7JPO - chains D and E of the 5 polymer chains in the assembly; structure by electron microscopy, 3.20 A resolution.

[Chain D]
Protein: Origin recognition complex subunit 4
Source organism: Homo sapiens
UniProt: O43929 (ORC4_HUMAN); residues 1-436 here = UniProt positions 1-436
Amino-acid sequence (436 residues; each row starts with the number of its first residue):
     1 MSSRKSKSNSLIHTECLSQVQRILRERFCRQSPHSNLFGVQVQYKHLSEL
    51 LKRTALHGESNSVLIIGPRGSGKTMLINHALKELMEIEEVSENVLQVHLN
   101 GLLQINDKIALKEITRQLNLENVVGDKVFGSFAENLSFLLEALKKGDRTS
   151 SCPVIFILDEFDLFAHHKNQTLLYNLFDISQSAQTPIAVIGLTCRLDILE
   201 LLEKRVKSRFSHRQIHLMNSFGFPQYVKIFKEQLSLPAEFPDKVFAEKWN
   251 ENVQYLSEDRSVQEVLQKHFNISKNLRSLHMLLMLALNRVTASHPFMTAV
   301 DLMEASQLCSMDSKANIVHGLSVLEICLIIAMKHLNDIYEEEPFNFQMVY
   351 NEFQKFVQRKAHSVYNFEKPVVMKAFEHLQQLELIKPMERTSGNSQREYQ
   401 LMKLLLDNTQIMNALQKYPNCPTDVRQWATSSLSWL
Unresolved in the structure: 1-16, 143-151, 432-436
Ion coordination: Mg2+: T74 (together with ATP)
Ligand contacts: ATP (adenosine-5'-triphosphate): Q31, H34, N36, L37, F38, V40, P68, R69, G70, S71, G72, K73, T74, M75, L276, R277, H280
Curated features (UniProtKB/Swiss-Prot):
  - binding site (ATP): G67 to T74
  - modified residue: K7 (N6-methyllysine)
  - natural variant: Y174 (Y174C: In MGORS2)
  - mutagenesis: K73 (K73A/E: Impairs ORC complex formation), D159 to E160 (Impairs ORC complex formation)
What the authors report for this chain:
  - binding site for ATP: R205, R209

[Chain E]
Protein: Origin recognition complex subunit 5
Source organism: Homo sapiens
UniProt: O43913 (ORC5_HUMAN); residues 1-435 here = UniProt positions 1-435
Amino-acid sequence (435 residues; each row starts with the number of its first residue):
     1 MPHLENVVLCRESQVSILQSLFGERHHFSFPSIFIYGHTASGKTYVTQTL
    51 LKTLELPHVFVNCVECFTLRLLLEQILNKLNHLSSSEDGCSTEITCETFN
   101 DFVRLFKQVTTAENLKDQTVYIVLDKAEYLRDMEANLLPGFLRLQELADR
   151 NVTVLFLSEIVWEKFRPNTGCFEPFVLYFPDYSIGNLQKILSHDHPPEYS
   201 ADFYAAYINILLGVFYTVCRDLKELRHLAVLNFPKYCEPVVKGEASERDT
   251 RKLWRNIEPHLKKAMQTVYLREISSSQWEKLQKDDTDPGQLKGLSAHTHV
   301 ELPYYSKFILIAAYLASYNPARTDKRFFLKHHGKIKKTNFLKKHEKTSNS
   351 LLGPKPFPLDRLLAILYSIVDSRVAPTANIFSQITSLVTLQLLTLVGHDD
   401 QLDGPKYKCTVSLDFIRAIARTVNFDIIKYLYDFL
Unresolved in the structure: 1-4, 86-91, 331-348, 434-435
Construct notes: conflict S350 (His in O43913)
Ion coordination: Mg2+: T44 (together with ATP)
Ligand contacts: ATP (adenosine-5'-triphosphate): V7, V8, L9, R11, H38, T39, A40, S41, G42, K43, T44, Y45, K126, E159, Y182, I190, L222, K223, R226
Curated features (UniProtKB/Swiss-Prot):
  - binding site (ATP): G37 to T44

[Interface between chain D and chain E]
Pairs across the interface - 75 pairs, chain D then chain E:
  S18(D) with E24(E), hydrogen bond; H27(E)
  Q21(D) with H27(E)
  R22(D) with H27(E)
  R25(D) with S20(E), hydrogen bond (side chain-backbone); L21(E), hydrogen bond (side chain-backbone); G23(E); H27(E); F28(E), hydrogen bond (side chain-backbone); S29(E)
  E26(D) with F28(E)
  C29(D) with S29(E), hydrogen bond (side chain-backbone); F30(E)
  R30(D) with F28(E); D149(E), salt bridge
  R69(D) with R143(E); T169(E), hydrogen bond (side chain-backbone); G170(E), hydrogen bond (side chain-backbone)
  N100(D) with L147(E)
  L102(D) with N136(E), hydrogen bond (backbone-side chain)
  L103(D) with F99(E), hydrophobic; N100(E); V103(E), hydrophobic
  Q104(D) with N100(E), hydrogen bond
  I105(D) with E134(E); N136(E)
  I109(D) with N100(E)
  E113(D) with N100(E), hydrogen bond
  R277(D) with F172(E)
  M281(D) with F30(E), hydrophobic; P174(E)
  M284(D) with F30(E), hydrophobic
  L285(D) with F175(E), hydrophobic
  N288(D) with S20(E); L21(E)
  S313(D) with Y36(E); V161(E); E163(E), hydrogen bond
  K314(D) with K164(E)
  N316(D) with Y36(E), hydrogen bond; Y178(E), hydrogen bond (backbone-side chain)
  I317(D) with Y36(E), hydrophobic; H38(E), hydrogen bond (backbone-side chain); V161(E), hydrophobic
  H319(D) with D181(E); R220(E)
  G320(D) with H38(E); D181(E); R220(E)
  L321(D) with R220(E), hydrogen bond (backbone-side chain)
  S322(D) with T217(E); R220(E)
  V323(D) with T217(E)
  L324(D) with T217(E)
  N345(D) with L352(E)
  F367(D) with V218(E), hydrophobic
  E368(D) with Q266(E), hydrogen bond
  P370(D) with L270(E)
  V371(D) with Y269(E), hydrophobic; L270(E)
  K374(D) with Y269(E), hydrogen bond (side chain-backbone)
  Q381(D) with I160(E)
  L382(D) with E159(E)
  E383(D) with R131(E), salt bridge; I160(E); K164(E), hydrogen bond (backbone-side chain)
  G393(D) with Q391(E)
  N394(D) with T394(E), hydrogen bond (backbone-side chain); L395(E); H398(E); T410(E)
  Y399(D) with Y318(E); S350(E), hydrogen bond (side chain-backbone); G353(E)
  Y418(D) with R220(E)
Also at the interface, not in a pair above, chain D (56 interface residues in all): Q31, T74, R116, D162, M311, D312, M348, Y365, H378, S395, Q396, L401, L405
Also at the interface, not in a pair above, chain E (65 interface residues in all): I17, F22, H26, P31, G37, T39, T98, R104, P139, G140, Q145, E146, C171, E173, M265, L351, P354, K408, V411

[Overview]
56 residues of chain D and 65 residues of chain E are in contact; the contacts include 20 hydrogen bonds and 2
salt bridges. Polar pairs include R30(D)-D149(E), E383(D)-R131(E) and S18(D)-E24(E). Chain D binds ATP.
Ligands of chain E: ATP. From the paper: a binding site for ATP at R205(D) and R209(D).
Here chain D is Origin recognition complex subunit 4 and chain E is Origin recognition complex subunit 5, both
from Homo sapiens. Entry 7JPO (ORC-O1AAA: Human Origin Recognition Complex (ORC) with dynamic/unresolved ORC2
WH) was determined by electron microscopy, deposited together with 7JPP, 7JPR, 7JPS and 7JPQ.
